6K41 - chains A and H of the 5 polymer chains in the assembly; structure by electron microscopy, 2.90 A resolution.

Chain A:
Molecule: Guanine nucleotide-binding protein G(o) subunit alpha
Source organism: Homo sapiens
UniProt: P09471 (GNAO_HUMAN); residue numbers follow UniProt; this construct covers 1-354
Chain sequence (354 residues; each row starts with the number of its first residue):
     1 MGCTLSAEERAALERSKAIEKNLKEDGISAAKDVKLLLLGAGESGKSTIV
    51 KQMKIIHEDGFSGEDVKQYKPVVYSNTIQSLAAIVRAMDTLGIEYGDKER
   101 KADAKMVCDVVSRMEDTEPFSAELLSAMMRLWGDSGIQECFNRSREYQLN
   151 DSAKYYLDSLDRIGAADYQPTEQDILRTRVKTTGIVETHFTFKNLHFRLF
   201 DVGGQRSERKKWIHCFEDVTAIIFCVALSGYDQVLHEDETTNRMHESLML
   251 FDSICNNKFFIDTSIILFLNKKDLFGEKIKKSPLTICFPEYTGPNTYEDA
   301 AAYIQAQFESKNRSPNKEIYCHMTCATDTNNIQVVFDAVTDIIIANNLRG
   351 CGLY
Unresolved in the structure: 1-4, 55-182, 236-240, 280-283
Curated features (UniProtKB/Swiss-Prot):
  - region: Lys35 to Thr48 (G1 motif), Asp174 to Thr182 (G2 motif), Phe197 to Arg206 (G3 motif), Ile266 to Asp273 (G4 motif), Thr324 to Thr329 (G5 motif)
  - binding site (GTP): Glu43, Lys46, Ser47, Thr48, Ser152, Leu176, Arg177, Thr178, Arg179, Asn270, Asp273, Cys325
  - binding site (Mg(2+)): Ser47, Thr182
  - modified residue: Arg179 (ADP-ribosylarginine), Gln205 (5-glutamyl histamine), Cys351 (ADP-ribosylcysteine)
  - lipidation: Gly2 (N-myristoyl glycine), Cys3 (S-palmitoyl cysteine), Cys351 (S-palmitoyl cysteine)
  - natural variant: Gly40 (G40R: In DEE17 and NEDIM; G40W: Found in a patient with intractable early-onset epilepsy), Ser47 (S47G: In NEDIM), Gln52 (Q52P: Found in a patient with intractable early-onset epilepsy; Q52R: In DEE17), Ile56 (I56T: In NEDIM), Asp174 (D174G: In DEE17), Thr191 to Phe197 (deletion: In DEE17), Gly203 (G203R: In DEE17), Arg209 (R209C: In DEE17 and NEDIM; R209G: In NEDIM; R209H: In NEDIM; R209L: In NEDIM), Ala227 (A227V: In NEDIM), Glu246 (E246G: In NEDIM; E246K: In NEDIM), Ile279 (I279N: In DEE17)
  - mutagenesis: Cys351 (C351A: Strong loss of binding to ADGRG3)

Chain H:
Molecule: scFv
Source organism: Mus musculus
Notes: antibody fragment or engineered binder
Chain sequence (307 residues; row label = number of the first residue in the row; note: 3 numbers in that range are skipped by the numbering (no residue carries them; nothing is unmodelled there); a row labelled like 120A-120O holds insertion residues (120A, then the next letters in order); numbers below 1 keep their minus sign (Met-37 is residue -37)):
   -37 MLLVNQSHQGFNKEHTSKMVSAIVLYVLLAAAAHSAFADVQLVESGGGLV
    13 QPGGSRKLSCSASGFAFSSFGMHWVRQAPEKGLEWVAYISSGSGTIYYAD
    63 TVKGRFTISRDDPKNTLFLQMTSLRSEDTAMYYCVRSIYYYGSSPFDFWG
   113 QGTTLTVS
120A-120O SGGGGSGGGGSGGGG
   124 SDIVMTQATSSVPVTPGESVSISCRSSKSLLHSNGNTYLYWFLQRPGQSP
   174 QLLIYRMSNLASGVPDRFSGSGSGTAFTLTISRLEAEDVGVYYCMQHLEY
   224 PLTFGAGTKLELKGSLEVLFQGPAAAHHHHHHHH
Unresolved in the structure: -37 to 0, 120A-120O, 237-257
Disulfide bonds: Cys22-Cys96, Cys147-Cys217

Interface between chain A and chain H:
Contacting residue pairs - 20 pairs, chain A then chain H:
  Ser6(A) - His155(H)
  Ser6(A) - Tyr161(H)  hydrogen bond
  Ala7(A) - His220(H)
  Ala7(A) - Leu221(H)
  Ala7(A) - Tyr223(H)  hydrophobic
  Glu8(A) - Tyr101(H)
  Glu8(A) - Pro107(H)
  Glu8(A) - Tyr161(H)
  Glu8(A) - Tyr163(H)  hydrogen bond
  Glu8(A) - Arg179(H)  salt bridge
  Glu8(A) - His220(H)  salt bridge
  Glu9(A) - Asn157(H)  hydrogen bond
  Arg10(A) - Tyr59(H)
  Ala11(A) - Tyr101(H)  hydrophobic
  Ala12(A) - Tyr101(H)
  Glu14(A) - Ser52(H)  hydrogen bond
  Glu14(A) - Thr57(H)  hydrogen bond
  Arg15(A) - Ile100(H)
  Arg15(A) - Tyr101(H)
  Arg15(A) - Tyr102(H)
Also at the interface, not in a pair above, chain A (10 interface residues in all): Leu5
Also at the interface, not in a pair above, chain H (17 interface residues in all): Tyr50, Gly56

Overview:
10 residues of chain A and 17 residues of chain H are in contact; the contacts include 5 hydrogen bonds and 2
salt bridges. Among the polar pairs are Glu8(A)-Arg179(H), Glu8(A)-His220(H) and Ser6(A)-Tyr161(H).
Chain A is Guanine nucleotide-binding protein G(o) subunit alpha (Homo sapiens) and chain H is scFv (Mus
musculus); the structure, cryo-EM structure of alpha2BAR-GoA complex, was determined by electron microscopy
together with 6K42 from the same study.
